Entry 1EPA (X-ray diffraction, 2.10 A resolution); this record covers chains A and B.

== Chain A (and B) ==
Molecule: Epididymal retinoic acid-binding protein
Organism: Rattus norvegicus
Notes: chain B of this document is another copy of the same molecule, construct and numbering; everything in this record applies to it too
UniProt: P06911 (ERBP_RAT); residues 1-164 here correspond to UniProt positions 23-186 (UniProt number = residue number + 22)
Amino-acid sequence (164 residues; numbered 1 to 164; the number before each row is that of its first residue):
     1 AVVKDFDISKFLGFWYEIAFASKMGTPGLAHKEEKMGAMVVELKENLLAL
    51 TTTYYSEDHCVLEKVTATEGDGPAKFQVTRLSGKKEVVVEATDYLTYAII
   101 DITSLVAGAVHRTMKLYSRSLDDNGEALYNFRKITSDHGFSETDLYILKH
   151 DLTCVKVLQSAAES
Unresolved in the structure: 1-2, 163-164 (chain B: fully traced)
Disulfides: Cys60-Cys154
What the authors report for this chain:
  - contacts within the chain: Glu17-Lys115, Glu63-Arg80
  - conformationally variable residues (side-chain flip): Lys85

== Chain A / chain B interface ==
Pairs across the interface (23):
  Glu33(A) - Lys32(B)
  Leu121(A) - Glu142(B)
  Asp123(A) - Glu142(B)
  Asn124(A) - Glu142(B)  hydrogen bond (backbone-side chain)
  Gly125(A) - Tyr129(B)
  Gly125(A) - Arg132(B)
  Gly125(A) - Glu142(B)
  Glu126(A) - Tyr129(B)  hydrogen bond
  Leu128(A) - Arg132(B)
  Tyr129(A) - Gly125(B)
  Tyr129(A) - Glu126(B)  hydrogen bond
  Tyr129(A) - Tyr129(B)  hydrophobic
  Arg132(A) - Gly125(B)
  Arg132(A) - Leu128(B)
  Glu142(A) - Leu121(B)
  Glu142(A) - Asp122(B)
  Glu142(A) - Asp123(B)  hydrogen bond (side chain-backbone)
  Glu142(A) - Asn124(B)  hydrogen bond
  Glu142(A) - His150(B)  salt bridge
  Thr143(A) - His150(B)  hydrogen bond
  Tyr146(A) - Lys149(B)
  Ile147(A) - Ile147(B)  hydrophobic
  His150(A) - Thr143(B)
Interface residues without a listed pair, chain A (16 interface residues in all): Ile18, Asp122
From the paper, about this interface:
  - specific contacts: Leu81(A)-Ile8(B) (hydrophobic contact)

== In short ==
16 residues of chain A face 15 of chain B across their interface; the contacts include 6 hydrogen bonds and 1
salt bridge. Polar pairs include Glu142(A)-His150(B), Asn124(A)-Glu142(B) and Glu126(A)-Tyr129(B). The authors
report a hydrophobic contact between Leu81(A) and Ile8(B). From the paper: conformational variability at
Lys85(A); contacts within the chain involving Glu17(A), Lys115(A) and Glu63(A) among others.
Both chains are Epididymal retinoic acid-binding protein (Rattus norvegicus). Entry 1EPA (Structure of the
epididymal retinoic acid-binding protein at 2.1 angstroms resolution) was determined by X-ray diffraction,
deposited together with 1EPB.
